8PSS - chains C and S of the 5 polymer chains in the assembly; structure by electron microscopy, 2.83 A resolution.

# Chain C
Molecule: RNA-dependent RNA polymerase
From: Tilapia lake virus
Reference sequence: A0A7G3S745 (A0A7G3S745_9VIRU); residues 1-457 here = UniProt positions 1-457
Chain sequence (478 residues; each row starts with the number of its first residue):
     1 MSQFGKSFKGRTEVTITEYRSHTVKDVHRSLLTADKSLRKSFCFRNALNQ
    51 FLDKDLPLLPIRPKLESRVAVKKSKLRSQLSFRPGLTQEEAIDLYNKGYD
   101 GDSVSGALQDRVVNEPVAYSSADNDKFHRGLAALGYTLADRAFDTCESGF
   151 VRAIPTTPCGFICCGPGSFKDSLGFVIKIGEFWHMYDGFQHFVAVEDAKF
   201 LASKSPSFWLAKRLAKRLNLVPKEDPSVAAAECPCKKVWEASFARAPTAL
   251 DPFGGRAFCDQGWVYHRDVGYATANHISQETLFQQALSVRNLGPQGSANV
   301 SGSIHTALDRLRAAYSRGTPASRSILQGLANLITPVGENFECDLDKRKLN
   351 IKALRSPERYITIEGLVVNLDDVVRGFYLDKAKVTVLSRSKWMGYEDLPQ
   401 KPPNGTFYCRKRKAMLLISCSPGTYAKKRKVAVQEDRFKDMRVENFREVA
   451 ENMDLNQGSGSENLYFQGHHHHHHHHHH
Unresolved in the structure: 140-478
Differences from the reference sequence: conflict Lys391 (Arg in A0A7G3S745); expression tag (458-478)

# Chain S
Molecule: 5' cRNA end - cRNA loop
Sequence (40 nucleotides; each row starts with the number of its first residue; numbers below 1 keep their minus sign (C-24 is residue -24)):
   -24 CCAAAUUUUACUCACAAGUCAGGACGUGAGAAAGAUUUGC
Unresolved in the structure: -24 to 0

# How chain C and chain S interact
Residue-residue contacts - 10 pairs, chain C then chain S:
  Val27(C) - U11(S)  hydrogen bond to the base
  His28(C) - U11(S)  base contact
  Arg29(C) - U11(S)  hydrogen bond to the base
  Arg29(C) - U12(S)  base contact
  Arg29(C) - U13(S)  hydrogen bond to the sugar
  Arg29(C) - G14(S)  salt bridge to the phosphate
  Leu31(C) - U11(S)  base contact
  Leu31(C) - U12(S)  base contact
  Thr33(C) - U11(S)  hydrogen bond to the phosphate
  Lys40(C) - G1(S)  salt bridge to the phosphate
Interface residues without a listed pair, chain C (7 interface residues in all): Ser37
Interface residues without a listed pair, chain S (6 interface residues in all): A10

# Overview
The interface between chain C and chain S involves 7 residues on one side and 6 on the other, with 4 hydrogen
bonds and 2 salt bridges. Polar contacts include Val27(C)-U11(S), Arg29(C)-U11(S) and Arg29(C)-U13(S).
Chain C is RNA-dependent RNA polymerase (Tilapia lake virus) and chain S is 5' cRNA end - cRNA loop; the
structure, Tilapia Lake Virus polymerase in cRNA pre-initiation state mode B (core-endo only), was determined
by electron microscopy together with 8PSN, 8PSO, 8PSQ, 8PSU, 8PSX, 8PSZ and 6 further entries from the same
study.
